Entry 7AGN (X-ray diffraction, 1.15 A resolution); this record covers chain A.

== Chain A ==
Name: carbonic anhydrase 2
From: Homo sapiens
Notes: EC 4.2.1.1
UniProtKB: P00918 (CAH2_HUMAN); the author numbering skips numbers that UniProt does not, so the offset changes along the chain: 1-125 = UniProt 1-125; 127-261 = UniProt 126-260
Sequence (260 residues; each row starts with the number of its first residue; note: 1 number in that range is skipped by the numbering (no residue carries it; nothing is unmodelled there)):
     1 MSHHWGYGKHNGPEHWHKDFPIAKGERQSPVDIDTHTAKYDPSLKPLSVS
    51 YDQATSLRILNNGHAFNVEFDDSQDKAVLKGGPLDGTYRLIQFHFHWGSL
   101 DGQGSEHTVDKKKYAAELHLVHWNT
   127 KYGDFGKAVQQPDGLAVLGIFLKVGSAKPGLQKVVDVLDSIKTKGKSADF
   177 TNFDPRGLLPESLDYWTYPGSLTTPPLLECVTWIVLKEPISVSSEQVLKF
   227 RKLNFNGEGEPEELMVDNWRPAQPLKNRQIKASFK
Not modelled in the structure: 1-2
Metal / ion sites: Na+ near S48 (its only coordinating residue here); Zn2+: H94, H96, H119 (together with RAK)
Ligand contacts:
  - bicine (BCN): K149, K213, E214, P215
  - RAK (4-(2-azanylethylsulfanyl)-2,3,5,6-tetrakis(fluoranyl)-N-methyl-benzenesulfonamide): N67, I91, Q92, H94, H96, H119, V121, F131, L141, L198, T199, T200, W209
Swiss-Prot annotation at these positions:
  - active site: H64 (Proton donor/acceptor)
  - binding site (Zn(2+)): H94, H96, H119
  - binding site (substrate): T199, T200
  - site: Y7 (Fine-tunes the proton-transfer properties of H-64), N62 (Fine-tunes the proton-transfer properties of H-64), N67 (Fine-tunes the proton-transfer properties of H-64), Q92 (Involved in the binding of some activators, including histamine and L-histidine)
  - modified residue: S2 (N-acetylserine), S166 (Phosphoserine), S173 (Phosphoserine)

== In short ==
Chain A binds compound RAK and bicine. The Zn2+ site is built by H94, H96 and H119. From UniProt: active-site
residue H64, 3 Zn2+-binding residues and substrate-binding residues T199 and T200.
Chain A is carbonic anhydrase 2 (Homo sapiens); the structure, Human carbonic anhydrase II in complex with
4-(2-aminoethylsulfanyl)-2,3,5,6-tetrafluoro-N-methyl-benzenesulfonamide, was determined by X-ray diffraction,
deposited together with 7AEQ and 7AES.
